8COO - chains A and B; structure by solution NMR.

== Chain A ==
Protein: Insulin-like growth factor 2 mRNA-binding protein 1
Organism: Gallus gallus
UniProtKB: O42254 (IF2B1_CHICK); residues 5-191 here correspond to UniProt positions 387-573 (UniProt number = residue number + 382)
Sequence (191 residues; numbered 1 to 191; the number before each row is that of its first residue):
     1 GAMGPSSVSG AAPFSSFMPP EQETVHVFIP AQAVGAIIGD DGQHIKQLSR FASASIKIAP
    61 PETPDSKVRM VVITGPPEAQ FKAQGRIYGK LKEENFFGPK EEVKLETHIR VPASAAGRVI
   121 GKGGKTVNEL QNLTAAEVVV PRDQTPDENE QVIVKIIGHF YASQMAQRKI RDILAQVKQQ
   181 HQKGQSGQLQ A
Sequence notes: expression tag (1-4); engineered mutation Phe14 (Tyr396 in O42254), Asp40 (Lys422 in O42254), Asp41 (Lys423 in O42254)

== Chain B ==
Molecule: 7-nt RNA strand
Sequence (7 nucleotides; numbered 1 to 7; the number before each row is that of its first residue):
     1 UCGGACU
Modified / non-standard residues: 6MZ (N6-methyladenosine-5'-monophosphate) at position 5

== Chain A / chain B interface ==
Pairs across the interface (19; chain A residue first):
  Gly117(A) - G3(B)  sugar contact
  Arg118(A) - C2(B)  base contact
  Arg118(A) - G3(B)  sugar contact
  Ile120(A) - 6MZ_5(B)  sugar contact
  Gly121(A) - C2(B)  phosphate contact
  Gly121(A) - G3(B)  sugar contact
  Lys122(A) - C2(B)  phosphate contact
  Lys122(A) - G3(B)  phosphate contact
  Gly123(A) - G3(B)  phosphate contact
  Gly123(A) - G4(B)  phosphate contact
  Gly123(A) - 6MZ_5(B)  sugar contact
  Gly124(A) - 6MZ_5(B)  sugar contact
  Val127(A) - 6MZ_5(B)  sugar contact
  Val139(A) - 6MZ_5(B)  base contact
  Val140(A) - 6MZ_5(B)  base contact
  Pro141(A) - 6MZ_5(B)  base contact
  Arg142(A) - 6MZ_5(B)  base contact
  Arg142(A) - C6(B)  base contact
  Gln180(A) - C2(B)  base contact
Also at the interface, not in a pair above, chain A (14 interface residues in all): Val138

== Summary ==
14 residues of chain A face 5 of chain B across their interface.
Here chain A is Insulin-like growth factor 2 mRNA-binding protein 1 (Gallus gallus) and chain B is a 7-nt RNA
strand. Entry 8COO (Solution structure of Zipcode binding protein 1 (ZBP1) KH3(DD)KH4 domains in complex with
N6-Methyladenosine containing RNA) was determined by solution NMR.
